Entry 7UGW (X-ray diffraction, 3.00 A resolution); this record covers chains A and C of the 6 polymer chains in the assembly.

# Chain A (and C)
Name: DNA gyrase subunit A
Organism: Mycobacterium tuberculosis H37Rv
Notes: EC 5.6.2.2; chain C of this document is another copy of the same molecule, construct and numbering; everything in this record applies to it too
UniProt: P9WG47 (GYRA_MYCTU); residue numbers follow UniProt; this construct covers 2-501
Amino-acid sequence (500 residues; row label = number of the first residue in the row):
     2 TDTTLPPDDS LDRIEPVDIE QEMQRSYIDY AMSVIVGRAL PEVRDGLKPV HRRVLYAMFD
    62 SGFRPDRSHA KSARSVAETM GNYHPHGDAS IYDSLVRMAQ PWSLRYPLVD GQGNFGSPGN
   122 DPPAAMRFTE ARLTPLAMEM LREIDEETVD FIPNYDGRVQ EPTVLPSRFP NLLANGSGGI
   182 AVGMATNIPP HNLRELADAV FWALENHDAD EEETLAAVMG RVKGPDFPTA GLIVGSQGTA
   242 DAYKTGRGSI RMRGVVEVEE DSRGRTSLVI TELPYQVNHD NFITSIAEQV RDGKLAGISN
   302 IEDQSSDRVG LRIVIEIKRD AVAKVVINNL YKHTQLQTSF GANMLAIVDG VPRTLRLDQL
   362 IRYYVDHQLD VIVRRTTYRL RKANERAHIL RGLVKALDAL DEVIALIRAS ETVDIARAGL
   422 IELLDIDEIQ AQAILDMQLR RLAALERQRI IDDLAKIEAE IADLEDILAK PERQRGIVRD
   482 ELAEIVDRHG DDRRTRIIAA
Unresolved in the structure: 2-14, 262-263 (chain C: 2-13, 501)
Differences from the reference sequence: engineered mutation Phe129 (Tyr in P9WG47)
Curated features (UniProtKB/Swiss-Prot):
  - modified residue: Thr2 (N-acetylthreonine)
  - natural variant: Ala90 (A90V: Confers ciprofloxacin resistance, in clinical isolate), Ser91 (S91P: Confers ciprofloxacin resistance, in clinical isolate), Asp94 (D94A: Confers ciprofloxacin resistance, in clinical isolate; D94G: Confers ciprofloxacin resistance, in clinical isolate; D94H: Confers ciprofloxacin resistance, in clinical isolate ...)
  - mutagenesis: Thr80 (T80A: Slight resistance to fluoroquinolones. Hypersusceptibile, 2- to 14-fold higher sensitivity to fluoroquinolones, 2- to 8-fold more efficient in fluoroquinolone-induced DNA cleavage ...), Gly88 (G88A: Confers fluoroquinolone resistance, IC(50) is 2- to 26-fold higher than wild-type ...), Ala90 to Asp94 (80-fold increased resistance to fluoroquinolones, 32- to 64-fold reduction in fluoroquinolone-induced DNA cleavage), Ala90 (A90G: 4- to 16-fold more efficient in fluoroquinolone-induced DNA cleavage alone ...), Asp94 (D94G/H: 25- 45-fold increased resistance to fluoroquinolones, 4- to 8-fold reduction in fluoroquinolone-induced DNA cleavage ...)
From the paper describing this entry:
  - mutagenesis - Y129F: abolished catalytic activity (citing earlier work)
  - mutagenesis - G88C, G88S: increased growth with evybactin
  - mutagenesis - G88C: increased growth in response to moxifloxacin
  - mutagenesis - G88S: decreased growth in response to moxifloxacin
  - mutagenesis - D94N: unchanged growth with evybactin
  - mutagenesis - G88S (40-fold): decreased catalytic activity with evybactin
  - mutagenesis - G88S: increased catalytic activity on moxifloxacin

# How chain A and chain C interact
Residue-residue contacts (61; chain A residue first):
  Ser69(A) with Arg159(C)
  Lys72(A) with Gly82(C); Tyr156(C)
  Ala74(A) with Ala78(C)
  Arg75(A) with Ala78(C); Glu79(C), salt bridge; Asn83(C), hydrogen bond
  Ala78(A) with Ala74(C); Arg75(C); Ala78(C), hydrophobic
  Glu79(A) with Arg75(C), salt bridge
  Met81(A) with Arg128(C)
  Asn83(A) with Arg75(C)
  Gly88(A) with Arg128(C)
  Asp89(A) with Arg128(C)
  Arg128(A) with Met81(C); Gly88(C); Asp89(C)
  Leu401(A) with Arg409(C)
  Asp402(A) with Arg409(C), salt bridge
  Ile405(A) with Ile405(C), hydrophobic
  Ile408(A) with Leu443(C); Ala444(C)
  Arg409(A) with Leu401(C); Asp402(C), salt bridge; Leu443(C); Arg448(C), hydrogen bond (backbone-side chain)
  Ser411(A) with Ala445(C), hydrogen bond (backbone-backbone)
  Glu412(A) with Ala445(C); Leu446(C), hydrogen bond (backbone-backbone)
  Thr413(A) with Ala444(C); Leu446(C)
  Val414(A) with Arg441(C); Glu447(C)
  Ile435(A) with Leu440(C)
  Leu436(A) with Leu440(C), hydrogen bond (backbone-backbone); Arg441(C), hydrogen bond (backbone-backbone)
  Asp437(A) with Gln439(C), hydrogen bond (backbone-side chain); Arg441(C)
  Met438(A) with Gln439(C); Leu440(C), hydrogen bond (backbone-backbone)
  Gln439(A) with Leu436(C); Asp437(C), hydrogen bond (side chain-backbone); Met438(C)
  Leu440(A) with Ile435(C); Leu436(C), hydrogen bond (backbone-backbone); Met438(C), hydrogen bond (backbone-backbone); Leu440(C), hydrophobic
  Arg441(A) with Val414(C); Leu436(C), hydrogen bond (backbone-backbone); Asp437(C), salt bridge
  Leu443(A) with Ile408(C); Arg409(C)
  Ala444(A) with Ile408(C); Ser411(C); Thr413(C)
  Ala445(A) with Ser411(C), hydrogen bond (backbone-backbone); Glu412(C)
  Leu446(A) with Glu412(C), hydrogen bond (backbone-backbone)
  Glu447(A) with Val414(C)
  Arg448(A) with Arg409(C), hydrogen bond (side chain-backbone)
Also at the interface, not in a pair above, chain A (36 interface residues in all): Gly82, Met127, Tyr156
Also at the interface, not in a pair above, chain C (36 interface residues in all): Lys72, Met127

# In short
The chain A/chain C interface involves 36 residues from each chain; the contacts include 15 hydrogen bonds and
5 salt bridges. Polar pairs include Arg75(A)-Glu79(C), Asp402(A)-Arg409(C) and Arg441(A)-Asp437(C). From
UniProt: 7 mutagenesis sites on chain A. The paper reports that G88C and G88S of chain A increase growth with
evybactin; Y129F of chain A abolishes catalytic activity.
Chain A and chain C are both DNA gyrase subunit A (Mycobacterium tuberculosis H37Rv); the structure, M.
tuberculosis DNA gyrase cleavage core bound to DNA and evybactin, was determined by X-ray diffraction.
